PDB entry 8BMP | electron microscopy, 3.20 A resolution | chains B and C of the 4 polymer chains in the assembly

[Chain B]
Protein: Energy-coupling factor transporter ATP-binding protein EcfA2
Source organism: Lactobacillus delbrueckii subsp. bulgaricus ATCC 11842
Notes: EC 3.6.3.-
UniProt: Q1GBI9 (ECFA2_LACDA); residue numbers follow UniProt; this construct covers 1-287
Sequence (287 residues; row label = number of the first residue in the row):
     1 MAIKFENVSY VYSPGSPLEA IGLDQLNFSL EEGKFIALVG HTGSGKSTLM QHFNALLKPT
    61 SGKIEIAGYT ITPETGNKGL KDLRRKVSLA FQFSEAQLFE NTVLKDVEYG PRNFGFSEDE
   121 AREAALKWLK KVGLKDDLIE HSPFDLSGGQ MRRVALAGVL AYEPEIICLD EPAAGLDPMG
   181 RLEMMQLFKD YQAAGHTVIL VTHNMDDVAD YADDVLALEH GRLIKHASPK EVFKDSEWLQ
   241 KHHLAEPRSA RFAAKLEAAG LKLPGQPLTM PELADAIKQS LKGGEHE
Unresolved in the structure: 1, 283-287
Curated features (UniProtKB/Swiss-Prot):
  - binding site (ATP): Gly40 to Ser47
Ligand contacts:
  - ADP (adenosine-5'-diphosphate): Tyr12, Ala20, Gly22, His41, Thr42, Gly43, Ser44, Gly45, Lys46, Ser47, Thr48
  - Mg2+ (MG): Ser47, Gln92, Asp170

[Chain C]
Protein: Folate family ECF transporter S component
Source organism: Lactobacillus delbrueckii subsp. bulgaricus ATCC 11842
UniProt: Q1G929 (Q1G929_LACDA); numbering as in UniProt (aligned over 1-176)
Sequence (184 residues; each row starts with the number of its first residue):
     1 MKSESKVSSK LELRELVLLA MVIAIKVILG QFKVGNATLQ VGLGFIGSVM LGYLFGPWWG
    61 FAGGALSDLV SSVIFGNLGG FFIGFTLTAA LGPMIYGFFL YKQPIQIWRV IASVICVTVI
   121 CNIGLNTLWV SMMYGINFMV ALSSRILKEM ITPWIQMVAV WFILEGLSRV KLSRKFWSHP
   181 QFEK
Unresolved in the structure: 1-9, 179-184
Construct notes: insertion (177-184)
What the authors report for this chain:
  - binding site for the ligand ATP: Arg174

[Interface between chain B and chain C]
Residue-residue contacts (4; chain B residue first):
  Phe99(B) with Arg169(C), hydrogen bond (backbone-side chain)
  Glu100(B) with Arg169(C)
  Asn101(B) with Arg169(C)
  Asp145(B) with Arg174(C)
Interface residues without a listed pair, chain B (5 interface residues in all): Phe144
Interface residues without a listed pair, chain C (5 interface residues in all): Val170, Ser173, Lys175

[In short]
The chain B/chain C interface involves 5 residues from each chain, with 1 hydrogen bond. Its one
hydrogen-bonded contact is Phe99(B)-Arg169(C). Chain B binds ADP and Mg2+. UniProt lists 8 ATP-binding
residues on chain B. The paper reports a binding site for the ligand ATP at Arg174(C).
Here chain B is Energy-coupling factor transporter ATP-binding protein EcfA2 and chain C is Folate family ECF
transporter S component, both from Lactobacillus delbrueckii subsp. bulgaricus ATCC 11842. Entry 8BMP (Cryo-EM
structure of the folate-specific ECF transporter complex in MSP2N2 lipid nanodiscs bound to ATP and ...) was
determined by electron microscopy together with 8BMQ, 8BMR and 8BMS from the same study.
